Entry 4FAE (X-ray diffraction, 2.30 A resolution); this record covers chains A and D of the 3 polymer chains in the assembly.

== Chain A ==
Molecule: HIV-1 protease
From: Human immunodeficiency virus 1
Notes: EC 3.4.23.16
UniProt: Q000H7 (Q000H7_9HIV1); numbering as in UniProt (aligned over 1-99)
Amino-acid sequence (99 residues; each row starts with the number of its first residue):
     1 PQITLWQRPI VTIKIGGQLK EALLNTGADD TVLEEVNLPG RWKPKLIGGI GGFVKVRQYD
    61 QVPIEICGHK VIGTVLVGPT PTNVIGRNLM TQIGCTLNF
Differences from the reference sequence: engineered mutation N25 (Asp in Q000H7), E35 (Asp in Q000H7), V36 (Ile in Q000H7), L46 (Met in Q000H7)

== Chain D ==
Molecule: Substrate p2/NC peptide
UniProt: Q9YP46 (Q9YP46_9HIV1); residues 1-7 here correspond to UniProt positions 375-381 (UniProt number = residue number + 374)
Amino-acid sequence (7 residues; numbered 1 to 7; the number before each row is that of its first residue):
     1 TIMMQRG

== Interface between chain A and chain D ==
Contacting residue pairs (24; chain A residue first):
  R8(A) with T1(D), hydrogen bond
  N25(A) with M3(D), hydrogen bond (side chain-backbone)
  G27(A) with M3(D); M4(D); Q5(D), hydrogen bond (backbone-backbone)
  A28(A) with Q5(D)
  D29(A) with Q5(D), hydrogen bond (backbone-backbone); R6(D); G7(D), hydrogen bond (side chain-backbone)
  D30(A) with Q5(D), hydrogen bond (backbone-side chain); G7(D)
  K45(A) with G7(D)
  I47(A) with Q5(D); R6(D)
  G48(A) with M4(D); Q5(D); R6(D), hydrogen bond (backbone-backbone)
  G49(A) with M4(D)
  I50(A) with I2(D); M4(D), hydrophobic
  T80(A) with M3(D)
  P81(A) with T1(D); M3(D)
  V84(A) with M3(D), hydrophobic
Interface residues without a listed pair, chain A (17 interface residues in all): V32, L76, T82

== In short ==
17 residues of chain A and 7 residues of chain D are in contact; the contacts include 7 hydrogen bonds. Among
the polar pairs are R8(A)-T1(D), N25(A)-M3(D) and D29(A)-G7(D).
Chain A is HIV-1 protease (Human immunodeficiency virus 1) and chain D is Substrate p2/NC peptide; the
structure, Substrate p2/NC in Complex with a Human Immunodeficiency Virus Type 1 Protease Variant, was
determined by X-ray diffraction (same publication as 4FAF).
